8A6H - chains A and P; structure by X-ray diffraction, 1.60 A resolution.

== Chain A ==
Protein: 14-3-3 protein sigma
Source organism: Homo sapiens
Reference sequence: P31947 (1433S_HUMAN); residue numbers follow UniProt; this construct covers 1-231
Sequence (236 residues; row label = number of the first residue in the row; numbers below 1 keep their minus sign (Gly-4 is residue -4)):
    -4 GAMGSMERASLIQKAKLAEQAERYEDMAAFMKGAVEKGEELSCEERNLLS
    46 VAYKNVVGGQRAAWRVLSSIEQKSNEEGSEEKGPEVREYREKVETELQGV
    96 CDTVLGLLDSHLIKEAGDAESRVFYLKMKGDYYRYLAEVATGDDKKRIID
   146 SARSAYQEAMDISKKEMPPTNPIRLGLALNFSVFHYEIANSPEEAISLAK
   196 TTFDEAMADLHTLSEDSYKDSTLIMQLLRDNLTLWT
Sequence notes: expression tag (-4 to 0)
Ion coordination: Mg2+ site 1: Glu75, Glu161; Mg2+ site 2 near Glu89 (its only coordinating residue here)
Ligand contacts: L6L (3-[2-(dimethylamino)ethyldisulfanyl]-1-[4-oxidanyl-4-[3-(trifluoromethyl)phenyl]piperidin-1-yl]propan-1-one): Cys38, Arg41, Asn42, Glu115, Phe119, Pro167, Ile168, Asp215, Leu218, Ile219
Curated features (UniProtKB/Swiss-Prot):
  - site (Interaction with phosphoserine on interacting protein): Arg56, Arg129
  - modified residue (Phosphoserine): Ser5, Ser74
From the paper describing this entry:
  - binding site for L6L: Cys38

== Chain P ==
Protein: RAF proto-oncogene serine/threonine-protein kinase
Notes: EC 2.7.11.1
Reference sequence: P04049 (RAF1_HUMAN); residue numbers follow UniProt; this construct covers 255-264
Sequence (11 residues; numbered 255 to 265; the number before each row is that of its first residue):
   255 QRSTSTPNVHX
Sequence notes: amidation (265)
Modified / non-standard residues: Ser259 (phosphoserine; SEP); NH2 (amino group) at position 265
Ligand contacts: L6L (3-[2-(dimethylamino)ethyldisulfanyl]-1-[4-oxidanyl-4-[3-(trifluoromethyl)phenyl]piperidin-1-yl]propan-1-one): Thr260, Pro261, Val263
Curated features (UniProtKB/Swiss-Prot):
  - modified residue: Ser259 (Phosphoserine)
  - natural variant: Arg256 (R256S: In NS5), Ser257 (S257L: In NS5 and LPRD2), Ser259 (S259A: In an ovarian serous carcinoma sample; S259F: In NS5), Thr260 (T260I: In hypertrophic cardiomyopathy; uncertain significance; T260R: In NS5), Pro261 (P261A: In NS5; P261L: In NS5; P261S: In NS5), Val263 (V263A: In NS5)

== Chain A / chain P interface ==
Contacting residue pairs (31):
  Glu14(A) - His264(P)
  Asn42(A) - Val263(P)  hydrogen bond (side chain-backbone)
  Asn42(A) - NH2_265(P)
  Val46(A) - Asn262(P)
  Val46(A) - Val263(P)
  Lys49(A) - Ser259(P)
  Lys49(A) - Thr260(P)
  Lys49(A) - Asn262(P)
  Asn50(A) - Asn262(P)
  Arg56(A) - Ser259(P)
  Arg60(A) - Arg256(P)
  Arg129(A) - Ser259(P)
  Tyr130(A) - Ser259(P)
  Gly171(A) - Thr260(P)  hydrogen bond (backbone-side chain)
  Leu174(A) - Thr258(P)
  Leu174(A) - Ser259(P)
  Leu174(A) - Thr260(P)
  Asn175(A) - Ser259(P)
  Asn175(A) - Thr260(P)  hydrogen bond (side chain-backbone)
  Val178(A) - Ser257(P)
  Val178(A) - Thr258(P)
  Tyr181(A) - Ser257(P)
  Glu182(A) - Arg256(P)
  Glu182(A) - Ser257(P)  hydrogen bond
  Leu222(A) - Thr258(P)
  Leu222(A) - Pro261(P)
  Asn226(A) - Ser257(P)
  Asn226(A) - Thr258(P)  hydrogen bond (side chain-backbone)
  Leu229(A) - Gln255(P)
  Leu229(A) - Arg256(P)
  Trp230(A) - Ser257(P)  hydrogen bond
Interface residues without a listed pair, chain A (21 interface residues in all): Ser45, Lys122

== Summary ==
Chain A and chain P form an interface of 21 and 11 residues respectively, with 6 hydrogen bonds. Polar
contacts include Asn42(A)-Val263(P), Gly171(A)-Thr260(P) and Asn175(A)-Thr260(P). Compound L6L is bound
between chain A and chain P. The Mg2+ site 1 is built by Glu75(A) and Glu161(A). From the paper: a binding
site for L6L at Cys38(A).
Here chain A is 14-3-3 protein sigma (Homo sapiens) and chain P is RAF proto-oncogene serine/threonine-protein
kinase. Entry 8A6H (Small molecule stabilizer (compound 7) for C-RAF and 14-3-3) was determined by X-ray
diffraction (same publication as 8A62, 8A65, 8A68, 8A6F, 8ADM, 8AFN and 8AV0).
